4YHV - chain A; structure by X-ray diffraction, 2.00 A resolution.

[Chain A]
Name: U4/U6 small nuclear ribonucleoprotein PRP3
From: Saccharomyces cerevisiae
Notes: fragment: C-terminal fragment
Reference sequence: Q03338 (PRP3_YEAST); residues 325-469 here = UniProt positions 325-469
Chain sequence (148 residues; numbered 322 to 469; the number before each row is that of its first residue):
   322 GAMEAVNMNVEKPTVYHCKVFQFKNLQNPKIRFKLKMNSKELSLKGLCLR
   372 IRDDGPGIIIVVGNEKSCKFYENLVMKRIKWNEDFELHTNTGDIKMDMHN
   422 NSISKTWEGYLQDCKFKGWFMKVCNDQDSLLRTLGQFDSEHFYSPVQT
Unresolved in the structure: 322-331, 467-469
Construct notes: expression tag (322-324)
Reported in the primary citation:
  - mutagenesis - R353A: abolished binding to yU4/U6stem II+10nt
  - mutagenesis - R399A, R399A/F441A, F441A: decreased growth

[Summary]
The paper reports that R399A, R399A/F441A and F441A reduce growth; R353A abolishes binding to yU4/U6stem
II+10nt.
Chain A is U4/U6 small nuclear ribonucleoprotein PRP3 (Saccharomyces cerevisiae); the structure, Yeast Prp3
C-terminal fragment 325-469, was determined by X-ray diffraction, deposited together with 4YHU and 4YHW.
